Entry 7PFZ (X-ray diffraction, 1.45 A resolution); this record covers chains A and B of the 3 polymer chains in the assembly.

== Chain A ==
Name: Serine protease subunit NS2B
Organism: Zika virus
Reference sequence: Q32ZE1 (POLG_ZIKV); residues 46-96 here correspond to UniProt positions 1414-1464 (UniProt number = residue number + 1368)
Amino-acid sequence (53 residues; numbered 44 to 96; the number before each row is that of its first residue):
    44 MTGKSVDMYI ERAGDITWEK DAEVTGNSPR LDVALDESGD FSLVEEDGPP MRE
Unresolved in the structure: 44-48, 89-96
Differences from the reference sequence: initiating methionine (44); expression tag (45)
Curated features (UniProtKB/Swiss-Prot):
  - region: Ile53 to Pro92 (Interacts with and activates NS3 protease)

== Chain B ==
Name: Serine protease NS3
Organism: Zika virus
Notes: EC 3.4.21.91, 3.6.1.15, 3.6.4.13
Reference sequence: Q32ZE1 (POLG_ZIKV); residues 1-177 here correspond to UniProt positions 1499-1675 (UniProt number = residue number + 1498)
Amino-acid sequence (178 residues; numbered 0 to 177; the number before each row is that of its first residue; numbering starts at 0):
     0 GSGALWDVPA PKEVKKGETT DGVYRVMTRR LLGSTQVGVG VMQEGVFHTM WHVTKGAALR
    60 SGEGRLDPYW GDVKQDLVSY CGPWKLDAAW DGLSEVQLLA VPPGERAKNI QTLPGIFKTK
   120 DGDIGAVALD YPAGTSGSPI LDKCGRVIGL YGNGVVIKNG SYVSAITQGK REEETPVE
Unresolved in the structure: 0-16, 171-177
Differences from the reference sequence: expression tag (0); conflict Lys107 (Arg1605 in Q32ZE1)
Curated features (UniProtKB/Swiss-Prot):
  - active site (Charge relay system): His51, Asp75, Ser135

== Chain A / chain B interface ==
Pairs across the interface (97):
  Asp50(A) - Met26(B)
  Asp50(A) - Thr27(B)
  Asp50(A) - Arg28(B)  hydrogen bond (backbone-backbone)
  Asp50(A) - Arg59(B)  salt bridge
  Met51(A) - Met26(B)
  Met51(A) - Thr27(B)
  Met51(A) - Val52(B)
  Met51(A) - Thr53(B)
  Met51(A) - Ala57(B)
  Met51(A) - Leu58(B)  hydrophobic
  Met51(A) - Arg59(B)  hydrogen bond (backbone-backbone)
  Tyr52(A) - Arg24(B)
  Tyr52(A) - Val25(B)
  Tyr52(A) - Met26(B)  hydrogen bond (backbone-backbone)
  Tyr52(A) - Ser33(B)  hydrogen bond
  Tyr52(A) - Arg59(B)
  Ile53(A) - Tyr23(B)  hydrophobic
  Ile53(A) - Arg24(B)
  Ile53(A) - Met41(B)  hydrophobic
  Ile53(A) - Phe46(B)  hydrophobic
  Ile53(A) - Leu58(B)  hydrophobic
  Ile53(A) - Arg59(B)  hydrogen bond (backbone-backbone)
  Ile53(A) - Ser60(B)
  Ile53(A) - Leu65(B)  hydrophobic
  Glu54(A) - Tyr23(B)
  Glu54(A) - Arg24(B)  hydrogen bond (backbone-backbone)
  Arg55(A) - Thr19(B)
  Arg55(A) - Asp20(B)  hydrogen bond (side chain-backbone)
  Arg55(A) - Gly21(B)
  Arg55(A) - Val22(B)
  Arg55(A) - Tyr23(B)
  Ala56(A) - Val22(B)  hydrogen bond (backbone-backbone)
  Ala56(A) - Arg24(B)
  Ala56(A) - Val100(B)  hydrophobic
  Gly57(A) - Gly21(B)
  Gly57(A) - Val22(B)  hydrogen bond (backbone-backbone)
  Asp58(A) - Leu98(B)
  Ile59(A) - Gly21(B)
  Ile59(A) - Val22(B)
  Ile59(A) - Val40(B)  hydrophobic
  Ile59(A) - Leu98(B)  hydrophobic
  Ile59(A) - Leu140(B)  hydrophobic
  Ile59(A) - Gly144(B)
  Thr60(A) - Asn108(B)  hydrogen bond (backbone-side chain)
  Thr60(A) - Leu140(B)
  Trp61(A) - Glu94(B)
  Trp61(A) - Val95(B)
  Trp61(A) - Gln96(B)
  Trp61(A) - Gln110(B)
  Trp61(A) - Leu140(B)
  Trp61(A) - Asp141(B)
  Trp61(A) - Lys142(B)
  Glu62(A) - Gln96(B)  hydrogen bond (backbone-side chain)
  Glu62(A) - Asn108(B)
  Ala65(A) - Gln96(B)
  Ala65(A) - Gln110(B)
  Glu66(A) - Ile109(B)
  Glu66(A) - Gln110(B)  hydrogen bond (backbone-backbone)
  Val67(A) - Glu94(B)
  Val67(A) - Gln110(B)
  Thr68(A) - Ile109(B)
  Thr68(A) - Gln110(B)  hydrogen bond (backbone-backbone)
  Thr68(A) - Thr111(B)  hydrogen bond (backbone-side chain)
  Asn70(A) - Leu112(B)
  Asn70(A) - Ala127(B)
  Ser71(A) - Leu112(B)  hydrogen bond (side chain-backbone)
  Ser71(A) - Pro113(B)
  Ser71(A) - Gly114(B)
  Pro72(A) - Gly114(B)
  Pro72(A) - Ile115(B)  hydrogen bond (backbone-backbone)
  Pro72(A) - Ala127(B)
  Pro72(A) - Val162(B)  hydrophobic
  Arg73(A) - Ile115(B)
  Leu74(A) - Ile115(B)  hydrogen bond (backbone-backbone)
  Leu74(A) - Phe116(B)
  Leu74(A) - Lys117(B)  hydrogen bond (backbone-backbone)
  Leu74(A) - Ile156(B)  hydrophobic
  Asp75(A) - Lys117(B)
  Val76(A) - Phe116(B)  hydrophobic
  Val76(A) - Lys117(B)  hydrogen bond (backbone-backbone)
  Val76(A) - Thr118(B)
  Leu78(A) - Lys73(B)
  Asp79(A) - Lys73(B)
  Glu80(A) - Val72(B)
  Glu80(A) - Lys73(B)  salt bridge
  Ser81(A) - Val72(B)
  Gly82(A) - Val72(B)
  Gly82(A) - Lys73(B)
  Gly82(A) - Asn152(B)  hydrogen bond (backbone-side chain)
  Phe84(A) - Phe116(B)  hydrophobic
  Phe84(A) - Asn152(B)
  Phe84(A) - Gly153(B)
  Phe84(A) - Val154(B)  hydrophobic
  Phe84(A) - Ala164(B)  hydrophobic
  Ser85(A) - Val154(B)
  Leu86(A) - Val154(B)  hydrophobic
  Leu86(A) - Val155(B)
Also at the interface, not in a pair above, chain A (34 interface residues in all): Val49, Gly69
Also at the interface, not in a pair above, chain B (57 interface residues in all): Val36, Ala56, Ala106, Ile123, Leu128, Val146

== Summary ==
34 residues of chain A and 57 residues of chain B are in contact, with 20 hydrogen bonds and 2 salt bridges.
Polar pairs include Asp50(A)-Arg59(B), Glu80(A)-Lys73(B) and Tyr52(A)-Ser33(B). From UniProt: 3 active-site
residues on chain B.
Here chain A is Serine protease subunit NS2B and chain B is Serine protease NS3, both from Zika virus. Entry
7PFZ (Crystal Structure of Unlinked NS2B-NS3 Protease from Zika Virus in Complex with Inhibitor MI-2267) was
determined by X-ray diffraction (same publication as 7O2M, 7O55, 7OBV, 7OC2, 7PFQ, 7PFY and 5 further
entries).
